Entry 5CWS (X-ray diffraction, 3.77 A resolution); this record covers chains C and F of the 6 polymer chains in the assembly.

# Chain C
Protein: Nucleoporin NSP1
From: Chaetomium thermophilum (strain DSM 1495 / CBS 144.50 / IMI 039719)
UniProt: G0SBQ3 (NSP1_CHATD); numbering as in UniProt (aligned over 467-674)
Amino-acid sequence (208 residues; numbered 467 to 674; the number before each row is that of its first residue):
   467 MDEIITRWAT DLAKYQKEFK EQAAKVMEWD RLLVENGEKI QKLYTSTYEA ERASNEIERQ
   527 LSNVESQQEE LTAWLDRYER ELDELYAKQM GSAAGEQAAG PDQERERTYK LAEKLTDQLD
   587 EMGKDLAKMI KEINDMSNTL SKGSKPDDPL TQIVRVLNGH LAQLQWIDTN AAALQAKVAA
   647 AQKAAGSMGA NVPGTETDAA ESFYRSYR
Not modelled in the structure: 558-571, 650-674

# Chain F
Protein: Nucleoporin NIC96
From: Chaetomium thermophilum (strain DSM 1495 / CBS 144.50 / IMI 039719)
UniProt: G0S024 (NIC96_CHATD); residues 141-213 here correspond to UniProt positions 139-211 (UniProt number = residue number - 2)
Amino-acid sequence (74 residues; numbered 140 to 213; the number before each row is that of its first residue):
   140 SALFDSLLAR NKKQAEGETA LGELPSLQLG LADLRQRLRK LGPSSDRPIE PGKAHYFLAA
   200 SGVDPGAAVR DLGA
Not modelled in the structure: 140, 181-213
Sequence notes: expression tag (140)

# Interface between chain C and chain F
Pairs across the interface (32; chain C residue first):
  Gly-589(C) with Leu-163(F)
  Leu-592(C) with Leu-163(F), hydrophobic
  Ala-593(C) with Pro-164(F)
  Ile-596(C) with Pro-164(F); Leu-166(F)
  Lys-597(C) with Glu-155(F); Gly-156(F)
  Asn-600(C) with Ser-165(F); Leu-166(F); Gln-167(F)
  Asn-604(C) with Gln-167(F), hydrogen bond
  Thr-617(C) with Gln-167(F)
  Gln-618(C) with Phe-143(F); Leu-147(F)
  Arg-621(C) with Leu-147(F); Asn-150(F), hydrogen bond (backbone-side chain); Gln-167(F)
  Val-622(C) with Phe-143(F), hydrophobic; Leu-146(F), hydrophobic; Leu-147(F); Asn-150(F)
  Leu-623(C) with Leu-173(F), hydrophobic
  Asn-624(C) with Gln-167(F); Leu-168(F); Gly-169(F); Leu-173(F)
  Gly-625(C) with Asn-150(F)
  Leu-627(C) with Leu-173(F), hydrophobic; Leu-177(F), hydrophobic
  Leu-630(C) with Leu-180(F), hydrophobic
  Gln-631(C) with Arg-176(F)
  Asp-634(C) with Leu-180(F)
Also at the interface, not in a pair above, chain C (23 interface residues in all): Asp-586, Lys-590, Ile-619, Val-620, His-626
Also at the interface, not in a pair above, chain F (21 interface residues in all): Lys-151, Ala-154, Glu-157, Thr-158

# Summary
23 residues of chain C and 21 residues of chain F are in contact; the contacts include 2 hydrogen bonds. Among
the polar pairs are Asn-604(C)/Gln-167(F) and Arg-621(C)/Asn-150(F).
Here chain C is Nucleoporin NSP1 and chain F is Nucleoporin NIC96, both from Chaetomium thermophilum (strain
DSM 1495 / CBS 144.50 / IMI 039719). Entry 5CWS (Crystal structure of the intact Chaetomium thermophilum
Nsp1-Nup49-Nup57 channel nucleoporin heterotrimer bound to its Nic96 nuclear ...) was determined by X-ray
diffraction together with 4JO7, 4JO9 and 5CWW from the same study.
